4V0V - chains A and B; structure by X-ray diffraction, 1.61 A resolution.

# Chain A
Molecule: Serine/threonine-protein phosphatase PP1-gamma catalytic subunit
Organism: Mus musculus
Notes: EC 3.1.3.16
UniProt: P63087 (PP1G_MOUSE); residues 7-300 here = UniProt positions 7-300
Chain sequence (295 residues; each row starts with the number of its first residue):
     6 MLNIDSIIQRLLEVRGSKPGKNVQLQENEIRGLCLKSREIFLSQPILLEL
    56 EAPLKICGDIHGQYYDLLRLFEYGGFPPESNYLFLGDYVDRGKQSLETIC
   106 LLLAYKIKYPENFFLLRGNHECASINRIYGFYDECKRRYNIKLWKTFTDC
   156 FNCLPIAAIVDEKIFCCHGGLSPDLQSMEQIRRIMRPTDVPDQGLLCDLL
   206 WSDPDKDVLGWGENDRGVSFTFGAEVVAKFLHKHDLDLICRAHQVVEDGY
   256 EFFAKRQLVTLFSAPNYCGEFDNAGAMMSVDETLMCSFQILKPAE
Construct notes: expression tag (6)
Metal / ion sites: Mn2+: Asp-92, Asn-124, His-173, His-248
Reported in the primary citation:
  - mutagenesis - D220K: decreased catalytic activity on eIF2aP
  - mutagenesis - D220K: unchanged catalytic activity on GSTP

# Chain B
Molecule: Protein phosphatase 1 regulatory subunit 15B
Organism: Homo sapiens
UniProt: Q5SWA1 (PR15B_HUMAN); residue numbers follow UniProt; this construct covers 631-660
Chain sequence (35 residues; row label = number of the first residue in the row):
   626 GAMDPGRHTHVKRKKVTFLEEVTEYYISGDEDRKG
Disordered / not traced: 626-638, 659-660
Construct notes: expression tag (626-630)
Curated features (UniProtKB/Swiss-Prot):
  - natural variant: Arg-658 (R658C: In MSSGM2)

# How chain A and chain B interact
Contacting residue pairs (55; chain A residue first):
  Gln-68(A) / Arg-658(B)
  Asp-71(A) / Asp-655(B)
  Asp-71(A) / Arg-658(B)  salt bridge
  Arg-74(A) / Ile-652(B)
  Arg-74(A) / Asp-655(B)  salt bridge
  Tyr-78(A) / Tyr-650(B)  hydrophobic
  Tyr-78(A) / Ile-652(B)
  Lys-168(A) / Lys-639(B)
  Ile-169(A) / Val-641(B)  hydrophobic
  Asp-242(A) / Lys-640(B)
  Asp-242(A) / Val-641(B)  hydrogen bond (side chain-backbone)
  Leu-243(A) / Phe-643(B)  hydrophobic
  Tyr-255(A) / Val-647(B)
  Phe-257(A) / Phe-643(B)  hydrophobic
  Arg-261(A) / Phe-643(B)
  Pro-270(A) / Asp-655(B)
  Pro-270(A) / Arg-658(B)  hydrogen bond (backbone-side chain)
  Asn-271(A) / Asp-655(B)  hydrogen bond (side chain-backbone)
  Asn-271(A) / Glu-656(B)  hydrogen bond
  Asn-271(A) / Arg-658(B)  hydrogen bond (backbone-side chain)
  Asp-277(A) / Glu-656(B)
  Glu-287(A) / Lys-639(B)  hydrogen bond (backbone-side chain)
  Thr-288(A) / Lys-640(B)
  Leu-289(A) / Lys-640(B)
  Leu-289(A) / Val-641(B)
  Leu-289(A) / Thr-642(B)  hydrogen bond (backbone-backbone)
  Met-290(A) / Thr-642(B)
  Cys-291(A) / Thr-642(B)  hydrogen bond (backbone-backbone)
  Cys-291(A) / Phe-643(B)
  Cys-291(A) / Leu-644(B)  hydrogen bond (backbone-backbone)
  Ser-292(A) / Leu-644(B)
  Phe-293(A) / Val-647(B)
  Phe-293(A) / Thr-648(B)  hydrogen bond (backbone-backbone)
  Gln-294(A) / Thr-648(B)
  Gln-294(A) / Tyr-650(B)  hydrogen bond
  Ile-295(A) / Val-647(B)  hydrophobic
  Ile-295(A) / Thr-648(B)  hydrogen bond (backbone-backbone)
  Ile-295(A) / Glu-649(B)
  Ile-295(A) / Tyr-650(B)  hydrogen bond (backbone-backbone)
  Leu-296(A) / Tyr-650(B)  hydrophobic
  Leu-296(A) / Ile-652(B)  hydrophobic
  Lys-297(A) / Tyr-650(B)  hydrogen bond (backbone-backbone)
  Lys-297(A) / Tyr-651(B)
  Lys-297(A) / Ile-652(B)  hydrogen bond (backbone-backbone)
  Pro-298(A) / Ile-652(B)
  Pro-298(A) / Asp-655(B)
  Pro-298(A) / Glu-656(B)
  Ala-299(A) / Ile-652(B)  hydrogen bond (backbone-backbone)
  Ala-299(A) / Ser-653(B)
  Ala-299(A) / Gly-654(B)  hydrogen bond (backbone-backbone)
  Ala-299(A) / Asp-655(B)  hydrogen bond (backbone-backbone)
  Ala-299(A) / Glu-656(B)  hydrogen bond (backbone-backbone)
  Glu-300(A) / Ser-653(B)
  Glu-300(A) / Gly-654(B)  hydrogen bond (backbone-backbone)
  Glu-300(A) / Glu-656(B)
Interface residues without a listed pair, chain A (31 interface residues in all): Lys-98, Asp-166, Gly-274
Interface residues without a listed pair, chain B (18 interface residues in all): Asp-657

# Overview
The interface between chain A and chain B involves 31 residues on one side and 18 on the other, with 20
hydrogen bonds and 2 salt bridges. Polar contacts include Asp-71(A)/Arg-658(B), Arg-74(A)/Asp-655(B) and
Asp-242(A)/Val-641(B). The paper reports that D220K of chain A reduces catalytic activity on eIF2aP; D220K of
chain A leaves catalytic activity on GSTP unchanged.
Here chain A is Serine/threonine-protein phosphatase PP1-gamma catalytic subunit (Mus musculus) and chain B is
Protein phosphatase 1 regulatory subunit 15B (Homo sapiens). Entry 4V0V (The crystal structure of mouse PP1G
in complex with truncated human PPP1R15B (631-660)) was determined by X-ray diffraction together with 4V0W and
4V0X from the same study.
